4TPI - chains Z and I; structure by X-ray diffraction, 2.20 A resolution.

# Chain Z
Protein: Trypsinogen
From: Bos taurus
Notes: EC 3.4.21.4
UniProt: P00760 (TRY1_BOVIN); the construct lacks a stretch of the UniProt sequence and is renumbered around it, so the offset changes along the chain: 10-34 = UniProt 15-39; 37-67 = UniProt 40-70; 69-125 = UniProt 71-127; 127-130 = UniProt 128-131; 5 more segments
Amino-acid sequence (229 residues; row label = number of the first residue in the row; note: 10 numbers in that range are skipped by the numbering (no residue carries them; nothing is unmodelled there)):
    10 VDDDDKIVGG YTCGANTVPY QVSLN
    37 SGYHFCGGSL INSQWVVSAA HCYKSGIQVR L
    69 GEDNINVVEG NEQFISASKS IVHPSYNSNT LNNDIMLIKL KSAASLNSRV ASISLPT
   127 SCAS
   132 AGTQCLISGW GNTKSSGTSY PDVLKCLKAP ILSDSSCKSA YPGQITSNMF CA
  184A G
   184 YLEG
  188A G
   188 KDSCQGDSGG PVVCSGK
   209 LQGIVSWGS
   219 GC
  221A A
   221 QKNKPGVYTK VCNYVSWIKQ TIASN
Disordered / not traced: 10-15
Cystine bridges: Cys-22/Cys-157, Cys-42/Cys-58, Cys-128/Cys-232, Cys-136/Cys-201, Cys-168/Cys-182, Cys-191/Cys-220
Metal / ion sites: Ca2+: Glu-70, Asn-72, Val-75, Glu-80
Small-molecule neighbours: valine (VAL): Val-17, Gly-18, Gly-19, Ile-138, Ser-139, Gly-140, Gly-142, Asn-143, Thr-144, Lys-145, Ser-146, Lys-156, Cys-157, Leu-158, Lys-188, Gly-188A, Asp-189, Ser-190, Cys-191, Asp-194, Cys-220, Ala-221A

# Chain I
Protein: Bovine pancreatic trypsin inhibitor
UniProt: P00974 (BPT1_BOVIN); residues 1-58 here correspond to UniProt positions 36-93 (UniProt number = residue number + 35)
Amino-acid sequence (58 residues; each row starts with the number of its first residue):
     1 RPDFCLEPPY TGPCRARIIR YFYNAKAGLC QTFVYGGCRA KRNNFKSAED CMRTCGGA
Differences from the reference sequence: conflict Arg-15 (Lys50 in P00974)
Cystine bridges: Cys-5/Cys-55, Cys-14/Cys-38, Cys-30/Cys-51

# How chain Z and chain I interact
Residue-residue contacts - 41 pairs, chain Z then chain I:
  Tyr-39(Z) with Arg-17(I); Ile-18(I); Ile-19(I), hydrogen bond (side chain-backbone)
  His-40(Z) with Arg-17(I), hydrogen bond (backbone-side chain)
  Phe-41(Z) with Ala-16(I); Arg-17(I), hydrogen bond (backbone-backbone)
  Cys-42(Z) with Ala-16(I), hydrophobic
  His-57(Z) with Cys-14(I); Arg-15(I); Ala-16(I); Gly-36(I); Gly-37(I)
  Asn-97(Z) with Arg-39(I), hydrogen bond (backbone-side chain)
  Leu-99(Z) with Cys-14(I), hydrophobic; Cys-38(I), hydrophobic
  Tyr-151(Z) with Arg-17(I); Val-34(I)
  Asp-189(Z) with Arg-15(I), salt bridge
  Ser-190(Z) with Arg-15(I), hydrogen bond (backbone-side chain)
  Cys-191(Z) with Arg-15(I)
  Gln-192(Z) with Thr-11(I); Gly-12(I); Cys-14(I), hydrogen bond (side chain-backbone); Arg-15(I); Ala-16(I)
  Gly-193(Z) with Arg-15(I), hydrogen bond (backbone-backbone); Ala-16(I); Arg-17(I)
  Asp-194(Z) with Arg-15(I), hydrogen bond (backbone-backbone)
  Ser-195(Z) with Arg-15(I), hydrogen bond (backbone-backbone); Ala-16(I), hydrogen bond (side chain-backbone)
  Ser-214(Z) with Cys-14(I); Arg-15(I), hydrogen bond (backbone-backbone)
  Trp-215(Z) with Pro-13(I); Cys-14(I), hydrophobic; Arg-15(I)
  Gly-216(Z) with Pro-13(I), hydrogen bond (backbone-backbone); Arg-15(I)
  Gly-219(Z) with Arg-15(I), hydrogen bond (backbone-side chain)
  Cys-220(Z) with Arg-15(I)
  Gly-226(Z) with Arg-15(I)
Other interface residues (no listed pair), chain Z (26 interface residues in all): Tyr-94, Ser-96, Thr-98, Val-213, Tyr-228

# Summary
The interface between chain Z and chain I involves 26 residues on one side and 14 on the other, with 13
hydrogen bonds and 1 salt bridge. Polar pairs include Asp-189(Z)/Arg-15(I), Tyr-39(Z)/Ile-19(I) and
His-40(Z)/Arg-17(I). Bound to chain Z: valine.
Here chain Z is Trypsinogen (Bos taurus) and chain I is Bovine pancreatic trypsin inhibitor. Entry 4TPI (The
refined 2.2-angstroms (0.22-nm) X-ray crystal structure of the ternary complex formed by bovine trypsinogen,
valine-valine ...) was determined by X-ray diffraction.
